Entry 6AXM (X-ray diffraction, 1.80 A resolution); this record covers chain A.

== Chain A ==
Name: Epi-isozizaene synthase
Organism: Streptomyces coelicolor
Notes: EC 4.2.3.37
UniProtKB: Q9K499 (CYC1_STRCO); residue numbers follow UniProt; this construct covers 2-361
Chain sequence (382 residues; each row starts with the number of its first residue; numbers below 1 keep their minus sign (Met-20 is residue -20)):
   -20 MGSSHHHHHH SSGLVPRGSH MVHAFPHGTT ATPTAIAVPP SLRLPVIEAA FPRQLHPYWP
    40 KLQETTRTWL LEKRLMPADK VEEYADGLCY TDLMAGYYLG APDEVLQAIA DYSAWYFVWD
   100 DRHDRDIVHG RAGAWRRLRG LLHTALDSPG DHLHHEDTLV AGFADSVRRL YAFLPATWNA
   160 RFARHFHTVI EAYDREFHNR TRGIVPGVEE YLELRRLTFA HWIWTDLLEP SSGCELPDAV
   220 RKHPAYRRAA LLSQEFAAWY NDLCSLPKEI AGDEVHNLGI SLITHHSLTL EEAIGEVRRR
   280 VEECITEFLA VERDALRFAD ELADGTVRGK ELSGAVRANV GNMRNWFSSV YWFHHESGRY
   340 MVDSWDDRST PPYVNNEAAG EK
Unresolved in the structure: -20 to 15, 356-361
Differences from the reference sequence: expression tag (-20 to 1); engineered mutation Tyr95 (Phe in Q9K499)
Swiss-Prot annotation at these positions:
  - motif: Asp99 to Asp103 (DDXXD motif)
  - binding site (Mg(2+)): Asp99, Asp103, Asn240, Ser244, Glu248
Bound ions: Mg2+ site 1: Asp99 (together with pyrophosphate); Mg2+ site 2: Asn240, Ser244, Glu248 (together with pyrophosphate)
Residues lining bound ligands:
  - N-benzyl-N,N-diethylethanaminium (BTM): Leu72, Ser92, Tyr95, Phe96, Asp99, Tyr172, Thr197, Phe198, Trp203, Asn240, Trp325, Phe332, His333, Arg338, Tyr339
  - pyrophosphate (POP): Phe96, Asp99, Arg194, Asn240, Ser244, Lys247, Glu248, Arg338, Tyr339
What the authors report for this chain:
  - contacts within the chain: Tyr95-Thr197 (hydrogen bond)
  - specificity-determining residues: Phe96
  - mutagenesis - Y69A, Y69F, F96H, F96M, F96N, F96Q, F96S, F96T, W203H, W203Y: decreased catalytic activity

== Overview ==
Bound to chain A: pyrophosphate and N-benzyl-N,N-diethylethanaminium. Asn240, Ser244 and Glu248 coordinate
Mg2+ site 2. Curated annotation (UniProt) lists 5 Mg2+-binding residues. From the paper: Y69A, Y69F and F96H,
among others, reduce catalytic activity; the specificity determinant Phe96; 10 substitutions were tested in
all.
Chain A is Epi-isozizaene synthase (Streptomyces coelicolor); the structure, F95Y Epi-isozizaene synthase, was
determined by X-ray diffraction (same publication as 6AX9, 6AXN, 6AXO and 6AXU).
